Entry 8KCM (X-ray diffraction, 2.50 A resolution); this record covers chains A and D of the 3 polymer chains in the assembly.

== Chain A ==
Molecule: Deoxyribodipyrimidine photo-lyase
Organism: Methanosarcina mazei
Notes: EC 4.1.99.3
UniProtKB: A0A0F8I5V2 (A0A0F8I5V2_METMZ); residues 3-464 here correspond to UniProt positions 1-462 (UniProt number = residue number - 2)
Amino-acid sequence (482 residues; numbered -17 to 464; the number before each row is that of its first residue; numbers below 1 keep their minus sign (Met-17 is residue -17)):
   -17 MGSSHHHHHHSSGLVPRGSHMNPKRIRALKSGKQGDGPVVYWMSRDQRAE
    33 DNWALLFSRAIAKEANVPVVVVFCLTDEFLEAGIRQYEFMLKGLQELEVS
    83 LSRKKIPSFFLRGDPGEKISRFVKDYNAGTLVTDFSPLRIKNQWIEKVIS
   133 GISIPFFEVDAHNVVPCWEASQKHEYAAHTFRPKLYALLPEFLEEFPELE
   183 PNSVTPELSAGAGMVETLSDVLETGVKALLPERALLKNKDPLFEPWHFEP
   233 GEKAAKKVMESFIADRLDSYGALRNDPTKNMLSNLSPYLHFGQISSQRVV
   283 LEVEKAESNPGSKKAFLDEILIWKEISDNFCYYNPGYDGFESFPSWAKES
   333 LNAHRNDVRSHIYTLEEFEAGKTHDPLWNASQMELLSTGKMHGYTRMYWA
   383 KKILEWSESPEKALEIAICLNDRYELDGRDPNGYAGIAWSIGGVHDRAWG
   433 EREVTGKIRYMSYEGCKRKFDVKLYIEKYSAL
Not modelled in the structure: -17 to -3, 188-199, 463-464
Sequence notes: initiating methionine (-17); expression tag (-16 to 2); engineered mutation Thr377 (Met375 in A0A0F8I5V2)
What the authors report for this chain:
  - catalytic residues: Arg256 (proposed by the authors, not directly observed)

== Chain D ==
Molecule: complementary oligonucleotide to the repaired DNA
Sequence (14 nucleotides; each row starts with the number of its first residue):
     1 TGCGCGAAGCCGAT

== Chain A / chain D interface ==
Pairs across the interface (17):
  Tyr158(A) with DC10(D), sugar contact; DC11(D), sugar contact
  Trp328(A) with DG9(D), phosphate contact; DC10(D), phosphate contact
  Arg429(A) with DA7(D), hydrogen bond to the base; DA8(D), hydrogen bond to the base; DG9(D), base contact
  Ala430(A) with DA8(D), sugar contact; DG9(D), sugar contact
  Trp431(A) with DA7(D), base contact; DA8(D), sugar contact
  Gly432(A) with DA7(D), phosphate contact; DA8(D), phosphate contact
  Glu433(A) with DA8(D), hydrogen bond to the phosphate
  Lys439(A) with DA8(D), phosphate contact; DG9(D), salt bridge to the phosphate
  Arg450(A) with DT1(D), base contact
Interface residues without a listed pair, chain A (11 interface residues in all): Lys155, Thr162
Interface residues without a listed pair, chain D (8 interface residues in all): DG6, DG12

== Summary ==
11 residues of chain A face 8 of chain D across their interface, with 3 hydrogen bonds and 1 salt bridge.
Polar pairs include Arg429(A)-DA7(D), Arg429(A)-DA8(D) and Glu433(A)-DA8(D). From the paper: the catalytic
residue Arg256(A).
Here chain A is Deoxyribodipyrimidine photo-lyase (Methanosarcina mazei) and chain D is complementary
oligonucleotide to the repaired DNA. Entry 8KCM (MmCPDII-DNA complex containing low-dosage, light induced
repaired DNA) was determined by X-ray diffraction (same publication as 7YC7, 7YCM, 7YCP, 7YCR, 7YD6, 7YD7 and
10 further entries).
